Entry 8YQT (electron microscopy, 2.56 A resolution); this record covers chains A and B of the 9 polymer chains in the assembly.

# Chain A
Molecule: DNA-directed RNA polymerase subunit
From: African swine fever virus
Notes: EC 2.7.7.6
UniProtKB: A0A3S7XUW7 (A0A3S7XUW7_ASF); residues 1-1450 here = UniProt positions 1-1450
Chain sequence (1450 residues; row label = number of the first residue in the row):
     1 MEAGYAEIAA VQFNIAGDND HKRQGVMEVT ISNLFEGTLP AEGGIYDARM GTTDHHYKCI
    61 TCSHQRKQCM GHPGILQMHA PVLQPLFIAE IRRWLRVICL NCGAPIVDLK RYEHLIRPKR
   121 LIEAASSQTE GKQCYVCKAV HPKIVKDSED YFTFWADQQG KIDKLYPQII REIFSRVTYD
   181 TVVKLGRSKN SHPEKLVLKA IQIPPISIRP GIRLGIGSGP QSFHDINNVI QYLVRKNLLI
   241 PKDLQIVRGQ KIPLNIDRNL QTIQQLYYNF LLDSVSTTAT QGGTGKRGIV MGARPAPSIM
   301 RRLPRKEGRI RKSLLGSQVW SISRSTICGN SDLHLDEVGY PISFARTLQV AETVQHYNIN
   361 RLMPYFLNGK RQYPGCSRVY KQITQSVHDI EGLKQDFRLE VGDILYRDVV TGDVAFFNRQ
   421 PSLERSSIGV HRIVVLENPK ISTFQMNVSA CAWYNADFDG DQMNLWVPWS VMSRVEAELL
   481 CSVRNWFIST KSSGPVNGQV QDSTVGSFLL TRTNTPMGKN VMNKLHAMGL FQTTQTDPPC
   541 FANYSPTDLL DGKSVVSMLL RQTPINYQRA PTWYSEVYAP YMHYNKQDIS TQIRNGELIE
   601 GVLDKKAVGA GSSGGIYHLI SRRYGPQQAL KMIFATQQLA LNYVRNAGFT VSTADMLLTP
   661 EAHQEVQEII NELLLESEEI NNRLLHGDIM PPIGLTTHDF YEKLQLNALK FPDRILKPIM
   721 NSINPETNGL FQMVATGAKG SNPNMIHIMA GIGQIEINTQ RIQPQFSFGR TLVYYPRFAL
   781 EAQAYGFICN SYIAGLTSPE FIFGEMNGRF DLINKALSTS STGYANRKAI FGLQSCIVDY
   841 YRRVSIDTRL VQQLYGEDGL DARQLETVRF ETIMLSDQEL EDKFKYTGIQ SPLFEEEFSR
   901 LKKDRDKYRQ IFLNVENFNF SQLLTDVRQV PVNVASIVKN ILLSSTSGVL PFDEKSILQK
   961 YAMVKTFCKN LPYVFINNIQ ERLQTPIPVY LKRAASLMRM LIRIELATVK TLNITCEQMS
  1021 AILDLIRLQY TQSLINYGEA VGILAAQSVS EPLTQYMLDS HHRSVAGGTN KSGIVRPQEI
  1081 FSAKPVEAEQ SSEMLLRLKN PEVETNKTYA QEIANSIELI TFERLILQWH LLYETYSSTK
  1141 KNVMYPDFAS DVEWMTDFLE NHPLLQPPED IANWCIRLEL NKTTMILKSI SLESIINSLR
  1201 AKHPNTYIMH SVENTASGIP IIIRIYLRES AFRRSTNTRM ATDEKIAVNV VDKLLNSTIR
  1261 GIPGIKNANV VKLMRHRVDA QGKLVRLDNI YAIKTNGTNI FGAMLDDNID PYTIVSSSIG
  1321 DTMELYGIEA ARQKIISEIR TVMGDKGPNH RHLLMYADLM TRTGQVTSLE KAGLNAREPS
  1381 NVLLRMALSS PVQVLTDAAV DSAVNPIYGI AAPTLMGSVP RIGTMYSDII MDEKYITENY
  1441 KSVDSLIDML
Unresolved in the structure: 213-223, 276-296, 1443-1450

# Chain B
Molecule: DNA-directed RNA polymerase subunit beta
From: African swine fever virus
Notes: EC 2.7.7.6
UniProtKB: A0A2X0RU95 (A0A2X0RU95_ASF); numbering as in UniProt (aligned over 1-1242)
Chain sequence (1242 residues; each row starts with the number of its first residue):
     1 MEPLRPQITY GPIETVDNEE LTEADMLSFI SAAVNSTGLI GYNIKSFDDL MDNGIPQIVK
    61 QMFNVDITYK DQRDHTEIDK LRESVQIQFN FTDVNIERPQ HRNYSQGNKI NLLPNKARLC
   121 GLSYSGPVNL AAEVILTAHY SNGRQEVKRA SIPPFQVSTF PIMRGSNRCH THHLSKTAKK
   181 EIGEDPNEPG GYFIARGGEW VVDLLENIRF NTLHIHYHTM QQGNNEIIRG EFISQPGGAF
   241 ENSSQIIIRY MTTGAITIEI NSTKFSKLRI PWYLIFRMFG MTGDDSIIEQ VVFDLESNSL
   301 VNTFMIEILE KSIHVLDPIF QPVQHELNRE KIIQFLSEKV SKFVSNPSAY KSDENAVQYL
   361 NERQLTILDK ILLPHMGQTA DTRVRKLRFL GLLIHKILLV IMNVFPPTDR DSYRTKRVHG
   421 SGVSLAKAFK AIFNTSVIAP IINGFKELLK QTAFEELTQR NIIEAFSAAL SKNTASDLNR
   481 SMEQSIISGN KTIMVRQRPI VNRVSTQSLE RKNLLNTISA LRTVNTHNTT NASKQTERAD
   541 MMRRVHASYP GYICVAQSAD TGEKVGMSKQ LAITANVCTA GEVLSLKQRL LSDPAIQQLA
   601 DVSNKDIVRK GLARVFINGE WIGCCTNAFE LAQRYRMLRR EGKVVHPHTT IYWDSMVDEV
   661 EFWLDVGRLT RPLLIVDNNI EKYNQACYKA AEARKKGDKD WEKHKIPFIQ NTRFTPQMAK
   721 DILAGTLTLE DLVAQGICEF ITPEEAENCL VAFSIIELRK HKHDVTRRFT HVDVPQAILG
   781 LAALVSPYAN CTQPARVTYE TNQGRQTGGW YCFSWPYRVD MNRFFQFYNE MPLVKTIAHN
   841 YVIPNGLNTI VAYMIYGGYN QEDSVIVSQS FIDRGGFAGT FYREEKVELE SDIESFGKPD
   901 PLITKNLKPG ANYEKLVDGF VPVGTVVKKG DIIIGKVAKI RGEKDELNKY IDRSVMYGFD
   961 EPAVVDAVMR PHGPNDEIFG LMRLRYERNL NIGDKMSSRS GNKGIAALAL PTSDMPFTED
  1021 GLQPDLIVNP HSHPSRMTNG QMIETTVGLA NALQGVVTDG TAFLPINVQL LSERLAQEGL
  1081 RFNGCQKMFN GQTGEYFDAA IFIGPTYHQR LQKFVLDDRY AVASYGPTDA LTGQPLDGKR
  1141 SHGGLRLGEM EHWVLTAQGA MQTIIEKSHD DSDGCISYIC RNCGEPAIYN ASHPIYKCMN
  1201 CDVQADIGMV DSRRSSIVFQ HEMRAANVNI TSVLSPRVFQ PA
Unresolved in the structure: 1-3, 219-224, 490-503, 528-534, 941-948

# How chain A and chain B interact
Contacting residue pairs - 403 pairs, chain A then chain B:
  Met-1(A) / Tyr-1189(B)  hydrogen bond (backbone-side chain)
  Met-1(A) / Tyr-1196(B)  hydrophobic
  Glu-2(A) / Tyr-1189(B)
  Ala-3(A) / Tyr-1178(B)  hydrophobic
  Ala-3(A) / Tyr-1189(B)
  Ala-3(A) / Ile-1207(B)
  Ala-3(A) / Met-1209(B)
  Gly-4(A) / Ile-1207(B)
  Gly-4(A) / Gly-1208(B)
  Gly-4(A) / Met-1209(B)  hydrogen bond (backbone-backbone)
  Tyr-5(A) / Met-1209(B)
  Tyr-5(A) / Asp-1211(B)
  Ala-6(A) / Arg-1181(B)
  Ala-6(A) / Met-1209(B)  hydrogen bond (backbone-backbone)
  Ala-6(A) / Val-1210(B)
  Ala-6(A) / Leu-1234(B)  hydrophobic
  Glu-7(A) / Leu-1234(B)
  Glu-7(A) / Ser-1235(B)  hydrogen bond (backbone-backbone)
  Ile-8(A) / Ser-1232(B)
  Ile-8(A) / Val-1233(B)
  Ile-8(A) / Leu-1234(B)  hydrophobic
  Ala-9(A) / Val-1233(B)  hydrogen bond (backbone-backbone)
  Ala-9(A) / Ser-1235(B)
  Ala-10(A) / Thr-1231(B)
  Ala-10(A) / Ser-1232(B)
  Ala-10(A) / Val-1233(B)  hydrogen bond (backbone-backbone)
  Val-11(A) / Thr-1231(B)
  Gln-12(A) / Asn-1229(B)
  Gln-12(A) / Thr-1231(B)  hydrogen bond (backbone-backbone)
  Gln-12(A) / Val-1233(B)
  Phe-13(A) / Asn-1229(B)
  Phe-13(A) / Ile-1230(B)  hydrophobic
  Asn-14(A) / Asn-1227(B)
  Asn-14(A) / Val-1228(B)
  Asn-14(A) / Asn-1229(B)  hydrogen bond (backbone-backbone)
  Ile-15(A) / Asn-1227(B)
  Ala-16(A) / Asn-1227(B)  hydrogen bond (backbone-backbone)
  Asp-20(A) / Asn-1229(B)
  His-21(A) / Asn-1227(B)  hydrogen bond
  Arg-23(A) / Met-1199(B)
  Arg-23(A) / Asn-1200(B)  hydrogen bond (side chain-backbone)
  Gln-24(A) / Glu-1185(B)  hydrogen bond
  Gln-24(A) / Asn-1200(B)
  Gln-24(A) / Asn-1229(B)  hydrogen bond
  Gly-25(A) / Met-1199(B)
  Val-26(A) / Met-1199(B)  hydrophobic
  Thr-61(A) / Ile-1188(B)
  Thr-61(A) / Ile-1195(B)
  Cys-62(A) / Ile-1188(B)  hydrophobic
  Cys-62(A) / Asn-1190(B)  hydrogen bond (backbone-side chain)
  Cys-62(A) / Ile-1195(B)
  Ser-63(A) / Asn-1190(B)  hydrogen bond (backbone-side chain)
  Ser-63(A) / His-1193(B)
  Ser-63(A) / Ile-1195(B)
  His-64(A) / Tyr-1189(B)  hydrogen bond (side chain-backbone)
  His-64(A) / Asn-1190(B)  hydrogen bond
  Arg-66(A) / Arg-1214(B)
  Lys-67(A) / Arg-1214(B)
  Cys-69(A) / Arg-1214(B)  hydrogen bond (backbone-side chain)
  Met-70(A) / Cys-1175(B)  hydrophobic
  Met-70(A) / Ile-1176(B)
  Met-70(A) / Arg-1214(B)
  Met-70(A) / Ile-1217(B)  hydrophobic
  Met-70(A) / His-1221(B)  hydrogen bond (backbone-side chain)
  Gly-71(A) / His-1221(B)
  Gln-84(A) / Asn-1227(B)
  Leu-86(A) / Ala-1226(B)  hydrophobic
  Phe-87(A) / Asn-1227(B)
  Leu-198(A) / Asn-1227(B)
  Gln-202(A) / Arg-1224(B)
  Pro-205(A) / His-1221(B)
  Ser-207(A) / Leu-1131(B)
  Ser-207(A) / Arg-1214(B)
  Ile-208(A) / Leu-1131(B)
  Ile-208(A) / Val-1218(B)
  Ile-208(A) / His-1221(B)
  Ile-208(A) / Glu-1222(B)
  His-224(A) / Leu-1131(B)
  Tyr-267(A) / Asn-1227(B)  hydrogen bond
  Leu-271(A) / Ala-1225(B)
  Leu-271(A) / Ala-1226(B)  hydrophobic
  Leu-271(A) / Asn-1227(B)
  Ile-299(A) / Glu-1222(B)
  Met-300(A) / Glu-1222(B)
  Met-300(A) / Ala-1226(B)  hydrophobic
  Arg-302(A) / Glu-1222(B)  salt bridge
  Leu-303(A) / Glu-1222(B)
  Arg-309(A) / Leu-1131(B)
  Arg-309(A) / Thr-1132(B)
  Arg-309(A) / Val-1218(B)
  Arg-309(A) / Glu-1222(B)  salt bridge
  Arg-311(A) / Arg-1146(B)  hydrogen bond (backbone-side chain)
  Arg-311(A) / Glu-1149(B)  salt bridge
  Lys-312(A) / Asp-1137(B)  salt bridge
  Lys-312(A) / Arg-1146(B)  hydrogen bond (backbone-side chain)
  Ser-313(A) / Thr-1132(B)
  Ser-313(A) / Gln-1134(B)  hydrogen bond (backbone-side chain)
  Ser-313(A) / Arg-1213(B)  hydrogen bond (backbone-side chain)
  Ser-313(A) / Ser-1215(B)  hydrogen bond (backbone-side chain)
  Leu-314(A) / Arg-1213(B)  hydrogen bond (backbone-side chain)
  Leu-314(A) / Ser-1215(B)
  Leu-314(A) / Ser-1216(B)
  Leu-314(A) / Phe-1219(B)  hydrophobic
  Leu-315(A) / Gly-1148(B)
  Leu-315(A) / Glu-1149(B)
  Leu-315(A) / His-1152(B)  hydrogen bond (backbone-side chain)
  Gly-316(A) / Arg-1146(B)
  Gly-316(A) / Leu-1147(B)
  Gly-316(A) / Arg-1213(B)
  Ser-317(A) / Gln-1134(B)
  Ser-317(A) / Leu-1145(B)
  Ser-317(A) / Arg-1146(B)
  Ser-317(A) / Leu-1147(B)  hydrogen bond (backbone-backbone)
  Ser-317(A) / Ser-1172(B)
  Ser-317(A) / Arg-1213(B)  hydrogen bond
  Gln-318(A) / Gln-1134(B)  hydrogen bond (backbone-side chain)
  Gln-318(A) / Pro-1135(B)
  Gln-318(A) / Leu-1136(B)  hydrogen bond (side chain-backbone)
  Gln-318(A) / Asp-1137(B)
  Gln-318(A) / Gly-1138(B)
  Gln-318(A) / Gly-1144(B)  hydrogen bond (side chain-backbone)
  Gln-318(A) / Leu-1145(B)
  Gln-318(A) / Arg-1146(B)  hydrogen bond (side chain-backbone)
  Gln-318(A) / Ser-1172(B)  hydrogen bond (backbone-side chain)
  Val-319(A) / Pro-1135(B)
  Val-319(A) / Gly-1144(B)
  Val-319(A) / Leu-1145(B)  hydrogen bond (backbone-backbone)
  Val-319(A) / Lys-1167(B)
  Val-319(A) / Asp-1171(B)
  Trp-320(A) / Val-1122(B)  hydrophobic
  Trp-320(A) / Ala-1123(B)
  Trp-320(A) / Ser-1124(B)
  Trp-320(A) / Tyr-1125(B)
  Trp-320(A) / Gly-1126(B)
  Trp-320(A) / Pro-1127(B)
  Trp-320(A) / Thr-1128(B)
  Trp-320(A) / Pro-1135(B)
  Trp-320(A) / Gly-1143(B)
  Trp-320(A) / Gly-1144(B)
  Trp-320(A) / Lys-1167(B)  hydrogen bond (backbone-side chain)
  Trp-320(A) / Asp-1171(B)  hydrogen bond (backbone-backbone)
  Ser-321(A) / Ala-1123(B)  hydrogen bond (backbone-backbone)
  Ser-321(A) / Ser-1124(B)
  Ser-321(A) / Lys-1167(B)  hydrogen bond (backbone-side chain)
  Ile-322(A) / Ala-1121(B)
  Ile-322(A) / Val-1122(B)
  Ile-322(A) / Leu-1145(B)  hydrophobic
  Ser-323(A) / Tyr-1120(B)
  Ser-323(A) / Ala-1121(B)
  Ser-323(A) / Leu-1145(B)
  Arg-324(A) / Arg-1119(B)
  Arg-324(A) / Tyr-1120(B)  hydrogen bond (backbone-backbone)
  Arg-324(A) / Lys-1139(B)
  Arg-324(A) / Leu-1145(B)
  Ser-325(A) / Arg-1119(B)
  Thr-326(A) / Val-1115(B)
  Cys-328(A) / Ala-1007(B)  hydrophobic
  Gly-329(A) / Ser-864(B)
  Asn-330(A) / Tyr-859(B)
  Ser-331(A) / Gly-857(B)  hydrogen bond (side chain-backbone)
  Ser-331(A) / Gly-858(B)
  Ser-331(A) / Tyr-859(B)
  Asp-332(A) / Tyr-859(B)  hydrogen bond
  Ser-343(A) / Arg-1119(B)
  Phe-344(A) / Arg-1119(B)
  Phe-344(A) / Tyr-1120(B)
  Phe-344(A) / Ala-1121(B)  hydrophobic
  Thr-347(A) / Ala-1121(B)
  Thr-347(A) / Val-1122(B)
  Leu-348(A) / Ala-1121(B)  hydrophobic
  Arg-378(A) / Ser-1124(B)  hydrogen bond
  Phe-416(A) / Thr-1163(B)
  Asn-418(A) / Glu-1151(B)  hydrogen bond
  Gln-420(A) / Arg-1146(B)
  Gln-420(A) / Glu-1151(B)  hydrogen bond
  Ser-422(A) / Met-1150(B)
  Ser-422(A) / Glu-1151(B)
  Ser-422(A) / Val-1154(B)
  Leu-423(A) / Met-1150(B)  hydrophobic
  Glu-424(A) / Val-1154(B)
  Arg-425(A) / Val-1154(B)
  Arg-425(A) / Ala-1157(B)  hydrogen bond (side chain-backbone)
  Arg-425(A) / Gln-1158(B)  hydrogen bond (backbone-side chain)
  Ile-428(A) / Glu-1151(B)
  Ile-428(A) / Val-1154(B)  hydrophobic
  Ile-428(A) / Leu-1155(B)  hydrophobic
  Ile-428(A) / Gln-1158(B)  hydrogen bond (backbone-side chain)
  Ser-442(A) / Leu-1116(B)
  Ser-442(A) / Arg-1119(B)  hydrogen bond
  Thr-443(A) / Ile-992(B)
  Thr-443(A) / Gly-993(B)
  Thr-443(A) / Val-1115(B)
  Val-448(A) / Gln-861(B)
  Val-448(A) / Glu-862(B)
  Asp-457(A) / Glu-862(B)
  Asp-457(A) / Asp-863(B)
  Phe-458(A) / Gln-861(B)
  Phe-458(A) / Glu-862(B)  hydrogen bond (backbone-backbone)
  Phe-458(A) / Asp-863(B)
  Phe-458(A) / Ser-864(B)
  Phe-458(A) / Ile-1005(B)  hydrogen bond (backbone-backbone)
  Asp-459(A) / Asp-863(B)
  Asp-459(A) / Lys-995(B)
  Asp-459(A) / Ile-1005(B)
  Gly-460(A) / Ile-1005(B)
  Gln-462(A) / Lys-1113(B)
  Gln-462(A) / Asp-1118(B)
  Asn-464(A) / Leu-1145(B)
  Trp-466(A) / Leu-1147(B)  hydrophobic
  Trp-466(A) / Lys-1167(B)
  Pro-468(A) / Glu-1166(B)
  Trp-469(A) / Glu-1166(B)  hydrogen bond (backbone-side chain)
  Trp-469(A) / Asp-1170(B)
  Trp-469(A) / Asp-1171(B)  hydrogen bond
  Ser-470(A) / Glu-1166(B)  hydrogen bond (backbone-side chain)
  Met-472(A) / Gln-1162(B)
  Ser-473(A) / Thr-1163(B)  hydrogen bond
  Ser-473(A) / Glu-1166(B)  hydrogen bond
  Glu-476(A) / Gly-1159(B)
  Glu-476(A) / Ala-1160(B)
  Glu-476(A) / Met-1161(B)  hydrogen bond (side chain-backbone)
  Glu-476(A) / Gln-1162(B)  hydrogen bond (side chain-backbone)
  Glu-476(A) / Thr-1163(B)  hydrogen bond (side chain-backbone)
  Leu-480(A) / Gln-1158(B)
  Leu-480(A) / Gly-1159(B)
  Cys-481(A) / Gln-1158(B)  hydrogen bond
  Cys-481(A) / Ala-1160(B)  hydrophobic
  Trp-486(A) / Gln-1158(B)
  Val-500(A) / Gln-861(B)
  Gln-501(A) / Glu-862(B)  hydrogen bond
  Gln-501(A) / Asn-1029(B)
  Gln-501(A) / His-1031(B)  hydrogen bond (backbone-side chain)
  Asp-502(A) / Ile-855(B)
  Asp-502(A) / Gln-861(B)  hydrogen bond
  Asp-502(A) / Asn-1029(B)
  Asp-502(A) / His-1031(B)  salt bridge
  Val-505(A) / His-1031(B)
  His-526(A) / Glu-1095(B)  salt bridge
  Leu-641(A) / Gly-857(B)
  Leu-641(A) / Gly-858(B)
  Leu-641(A) / Gln-861(B)
  Val-644(A) / Ile-855(B)  hydrophobic
  Arg-645(A) / Gly-857(B)
  Arg-645(A) / Asn-1090(B)
  Arg-645(A) / Gln-1092(B)
  Arg-645(A) / Phe-1097(B)
  Asn-646(A) / Glu-1095(B)  hydrogen bond
  Asn-646(A) / Tyr-1096(B)
  Asn-646(A) / Phe-1097(B)
  Asn-646(A) / Asp-1098(B)  hydrogen bond (backbone-backbone)
  Ala-647(A) / Asp-1098(B)  hydrogen bond (backbone-backbone)
  Ala-647(A) / Ala-1099(B)  hydrogen bond (backbone-backbone)
  Gly-648(A) / Phe-1097(B)
  Phe-649(A) / Tyr-853(B)
  Phe-649(A) / Met-854(B)
  Phe-649(A) / Ile-855(B)  hydrogen bond (backbone-backbone)
  Phe-649(A) / Pro-1030(B)  hydrophobic
  Phe-649(A) / His-1031(B)
  Thr-650(A) / Tyr-853(B)  hydrogen bond (side chain-backbone)
  Thr-650(A) / Ala-1100(B)
  Thr-650(A) / Ile-1101(B)
  Thr-650(A) / Phe-1102(B)  hydrogen bond (side chain-backbone)
  Val-651(A) / Tyr-853(B)
  Val-651(A) / Pro-1030(B)  hydrophobic
  Val-651(A) / Met-1042(B)
  Val-651(A) / Phe-1102(B)
  Ser-652(A) / Asn-1083(B)
  Ser-652(A) / Cys-1085(B)
  Ser-652(A) / Phe-1102(B)
  Thr-653(A) / Met-1042(B)  hydrogen bond (side chain-backbone)
  Thr-653(A) / Ile-1043(B)
  Thr-653(A) / Thr-1046(B)  hydrogen bond
  Thr-653(A) / Val-1068(B)
  Thr-653(A) / Phe-1102(B)
  Ala-654(A) / Asn-1083(B)
  Met-656(A) / His-1033(B)
  Met-656(A) / Asn-1039(B)  hydrogen bond
  Met-656(A) / Met-1042(B)  hydrophobic
  Leu-657(A) / Val-1068(B)  hydrophobic
  Leu-657(A) / Gln-1069(B)
  Leu-657(A) / Phe-1082(B)  hydrophobic
  Leu-730(A) / Pro-1034(B)  hydrophobic
  Met-733(A) / Pro-1030(B)
  Met-733(A) / His-1031(B)
  Met-733(A) / Pro-1034(B)  hydrophobic
  Ala-738(A) / His-1031(B)
  Lys-739(A) / His-1031(B)
  Lys-739(A) / Pro-1034(B)
  Lys-739(A) / Ser-1035(B)
  Gly-740(A) / Ser-1035(B)  hydrogen bond (backbone-side chain)
  Asn-744(A) / Pro-1034(B)
  Asn-744(A) / Ser-1035(B)
  Asn-744(A) / Met-1037(B)
  Ile-748(A) / His-1033(B)
  Ile-748(A) / Met-1037(B)  hydrophobic
  Ile-748(A) / Asn-1039(B)
  Gln-765(A) / His-546(B)
  Gln-765(A) / Ala-547(B)  hydrogen bond (side chain-backbone)
  Phe-766(A) / Ala-547(B)
  Phe-766(A) / Ala-746(B)
  Ser-767(A) / Glu-747(B)
  Arg-770(A) / Ala-746(B)
  Arg-770(A) / Glu-747(B)
  Arg-770(A) / Cys-749(B)  hydrogen bond (side chain-backbone)
  Arg-770(A) / Leu-750(B)
  Thr-771(A) / Ala-547(B)
  Leu-772(A) / Ala-547(B)
  Leu-772(A) / Pro-550(B)  hydrophobic
  Val-773(A) / Ala-746(B)
  Val-773(A) / Cys-749(B)
  Val-773(A) / Leu-750(B)
  Val-773(A) / Val-751(B)  hydrogen bond (backbone-backbone)
  Tyr-774(A) / Leu-750(B)
  Tyr-774(A) / Val-751(B)
  Tyr-774(A) / Phe-753(B)  hydrophobic
  Tyr-774(A) / Asp-773(B)  hydrogen bond
  Tyr-774(A) / Ile-778(B)
  Tyr-775(A) / Leu-750(B)
  Pro-776(A) / Leu-750(B)
  Pro-776(A) / Arg-767(B)
  Glu-781(A) / Arg-767(B)  salt bridge
  Tyr-792(A) / Cys-791(B)  hydrogen bond (backbone-side chain)
  Tyr-792(A) / Thr-792(B)
  Tyr-792(A) / Gln-793(B)
  Tyr-792(A) / Pro-794(B)
  Tyr-792(A) / Met-1037(B)  hydrophobic
  Tyr-792(A) / Asn-1039(B)
  Ile-793(A) / Cys-791(B)
  Ile-793(A) / Val-1068(B)
  Gly-795(A) / Asn-790(B)
  Gly-795(A) / Cys-791(B)
  Leu-796(A) / Asn-790(B)  hydrogen bond (backbone-side chain)
  Leu-796(A) / Phe-1063(B)
  Thr-797(A) / Phe-753(B)
  Thr-797(A) / Phe-1063(B)
  Ser-798(A) / Pro-775(B)
  Ser-798(A) / Phe-1063(B)
  Pro-799(A) / Phe-753(B)
  Phe-801(A) / Leu-779(B)  hydrophobic
  Phe-801(A) / Ala-789(B)
  Phe-801(A) / Asn-790(B)
  Phe-801(A) / Phe-1063(B)  hydrophobic
  Ile-802(A) / Pro-550(B)  hydrophobic
  Ile-802(A) / Ile-778(B)  hydrophobic
  Gly-804(A) / Pro-794(B)
  Glu-805(A) / Val-555(B)
  Glu-805(A) / Ala-556(B)
  Glu-805(A) / Pro-794(B)
  Glu-805(A) / Thr-798(B)
  Met-806(A) / Val-545(B)  hydrophobic
  Arg-809(A) / Arg-543(B)  hydrogen bond (side chain-backbone)
  Arg-809(A) / Arg-544(B)
  Arg-809(A) / Val-545(B)
  Arg-809(A) / Val-555(B)
  Arg-809(A) / Ser-558(B)
  Arg-809(A) / Gly-566(B)
  Phe-810(A) / Arg-544(B)
  Leu-812(A) / Asp-560(B)
  Leu-812(A) / Val-565(B)  hydrophobic
  Leu-812(A) / Thr-798(B)
  Leu-812(A) / Tyr-799(B)  hydrophobic
  Ile-813(A) / Asp-540(B)
  Ile-813(A) / Arg-543(B)
  Ile-813(A) / Arg-544(B)
  Ile-813(A) / Val-565(B)  hydrophobic
  Ala-816(A) / Gly-562(B)
  Asn-826(A) / Met-1150(B)
  Arg-827(A) / Glu-1149(B)  salt bridge
  Arg-827(A) / Trp-1153(B)
  Ile-830(A) / Trp-1153(B)  hydrophobic
  Phe-831(A) / Glu-1149(B)
  Ala-1040(A) / Thr-1156(B)
  Ile-1043(A) / Trp-1153(B)
  Ile-1043(A) / Thr-1156(B)
  Ile-1043(A) / Ala-1157(B)  hydrophobic
  Leu-1044(A) / Ala-1157(B)  hydrophobic
  Gln-1047(A) / Trp-1153(B)
  Gln-1047(A) / Val-1154(B)
  Gln-1047(A) / Ala-1157(B)
  Met-1386(A) / Phe-1219(B)  hydrophobic
  Leu-1395(A) / Met-1223(B)  hydrophobic
  Leu-1395(A) / Val-1228(B)  hydrophobic
  Ala-1399(A) / Val-1228(B)  hydrophobic
  Ile-1410(A) / Thr-1156(B)
  Leu-1415(A) / Ser-1216(B)  hydrogen bond (backbone-side chain)
  Leu-1415(A) / Phe-1219(B)
  Met-1416(A) / Ser-1212(B)
  Met-1416(A) / Ser-1216(B)  hydrogen bond (backbone-side chain)
  Met-1416(A) / Gln-1220(B)
  Gly-1417(A) / His-1169(B)  hydrogen bond (backbone-side chain)
  Gly-1417(A) / Asp-1211(B)
  Gly-1417(A) / Ser-1212(B)
  Gly-1417(A) / Arg-1213(B)
  Gly-1417(A) / Ser-1216(B)  hydrogen bond (backbone-side chain)
  Ser-1418(A) / His-1169(B)
  Val-1419(A) / Met-1161(B)  hydrophobic
  Pro-1420(A) / Met-1161(B)
  Ile-1422(A) / Met-1161(B)
  Thr-1424(A) / Gly-1159(B)  hydrogen bond (side chain-backbone)
  Thr-1424(A) / Met-1161(B)
  Thr-1424(A) / Gln-1162(B)
  Met-1425(A) / Met-1161(B)  hydrophobic
  Met-1425(A) / Ile-1165(B)  hydrophobic
Other interface residues (no listed pair), chain A (195 interface residues in all): His-72, Pro-85, Pro-204, Pro-210, Ile-310, Ile-327, Pro-421, Ser-427, Gln-445, Met-517, Leu-658, Pro-660, His-747, Phe-768, Arg-777, Gly-808, Leu-817, Glu-1039, Leu-1383, Gly-1423
Other interface residues (no listed pair), chain B (186 interface residues in all): Asp-409, Ser-548, Gln-557, Ser-655, Met-656, Arg-671, Ala-752, Ala-795, Val-797, Asn-860, Lys-1003, Gly-1004, Ile-1066, Ser-1072, Ala-1130, Gly-1133, His-1142, Ser-1168, Ile-1179

# In short
The interface between chain A and chain B involves 195 residues on one side and 186 on the other, with 86
hydrogen bonds and 8 salt bridges. Polar pairs include Arg-302(A)/Glu-1222(B), Arg-309(A)/Glu-1222(B) and
Arg-311(A)/Glu-1149(B).
Here chain A is DNA-directed RNA polymerase subunit and chain B is DNA-directed RNA polymerase subunit beta,
both from African swine fever virus. Entry 8YQT (African swine fever virus RNA Polymerase-M1249L complex2) was
determined by electron microscopy, deposited together with 8YQU, 8YQV, 8YQW, 8YQX, 8YQY and 8YQZ.
